2FMB - chain A; structure by X-ray diffraction, 1.80 A resolution.

# Chain A
Molecule: Equine infectious anemia virus protease
Source organism: Equine infectious anemia virus
Notes: EC 3.4.23.16
Reference sequence: P32542 (POL_EIAVC); residues 1-104 here correspond to UniProt positions 28-131 (UniProt number = residue number + 27)
Sequence (104 residues; row label = number of the first residue in the row):
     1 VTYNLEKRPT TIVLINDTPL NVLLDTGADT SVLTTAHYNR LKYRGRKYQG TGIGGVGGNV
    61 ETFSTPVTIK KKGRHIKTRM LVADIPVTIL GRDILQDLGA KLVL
Differences from the reference sequence: engineered mutation Gly54 (Ile81 in P32542)
Ligand contacts: LP1 (4-[2-(2-acetylamino-3-naphtalen-1-yl-propionylamino)-4-methyl-pentanoylamino]-3-hydroxy-6-methyl-heptanoic acid [1-(1-carbamoyl-2-naphthalen-1-yl-ethylcarbamoyl)-propyl]-amide): Arg8, Leu23, Asp25, Gly27, Ala28, Asp29, Thr30, Val32, Ile53, Gly54, Gly55, Val56, Pro86, Val87, Ile89

# Summary
Bound to chain A: compound LP1.
Chain A is Equine infectious anemia virus protease (Equine infectious anemia virus); the structure, Eiav
protease complexed with an inhibitor lp-130, was determined by X-ray diffraction together with 1ODY from the
same study.
